PDB entry 8TWI | electron microscopy, 2.69 A resolution | chains A and C of the 3 polymer chains in the assembly

Chain A:
Name: Serine/threonine-protein phosphatase 2A 65 kDa regulatory subunit A alpha isoform
From: Homo sapiens
UniProtKB: P30153 (2AAA_HUMAN); residue numbers follow UniProt; this construct covers 9-589
Sequence (584 residues; numbered 6 to 589; the number before each row is that of its first residue):
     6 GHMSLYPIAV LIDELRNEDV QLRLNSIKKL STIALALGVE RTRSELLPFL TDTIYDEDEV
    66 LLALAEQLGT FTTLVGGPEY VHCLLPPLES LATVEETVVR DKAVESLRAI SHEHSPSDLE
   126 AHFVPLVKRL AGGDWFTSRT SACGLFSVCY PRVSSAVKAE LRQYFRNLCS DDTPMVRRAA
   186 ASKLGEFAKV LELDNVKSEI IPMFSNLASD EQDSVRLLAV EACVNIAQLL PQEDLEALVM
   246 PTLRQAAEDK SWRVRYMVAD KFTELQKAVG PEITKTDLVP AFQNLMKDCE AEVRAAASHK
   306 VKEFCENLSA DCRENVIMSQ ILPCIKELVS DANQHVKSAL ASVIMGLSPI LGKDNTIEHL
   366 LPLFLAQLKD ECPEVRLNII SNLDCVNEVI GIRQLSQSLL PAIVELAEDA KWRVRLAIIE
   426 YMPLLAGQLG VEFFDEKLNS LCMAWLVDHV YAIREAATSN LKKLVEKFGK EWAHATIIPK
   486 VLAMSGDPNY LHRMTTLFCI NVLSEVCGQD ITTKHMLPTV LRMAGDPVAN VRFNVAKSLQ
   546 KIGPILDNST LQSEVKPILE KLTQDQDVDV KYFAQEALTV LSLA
Not modelled in the structure: 6-395
Differences from the reference sequence: expression tag (6-8)
UniProt features mapped onto this chain:
  - modified residue: Lys280 (N6-acetyllysine)
  - natural variant: Val132 (V132L: In HJS2), Pro179 (P179L: In HJS2), Met180 (M180T: In HJS2; M180V: In HJS2), Arg182 (R182W: In HJS2), Arg258 (R258H: In HJS2), Val470 (V470A: In HJS2; uncertain significance), Arg498 (R498L: In HJS2)

Chain C:
Name: Serine/threonine-protein phosphatase 2A catalytic subunit alpha isoform
From: Homo sapiens
Notes: EC 3.1.3.16
UniProtKB: P67775 (PP2AA_HUMAN); numbering as in UniProt (aligned over 1-309)
Sequence (311 residues; row label = number of the first residue in the row; numbers below 1 keep their minus sign (Gly-1 is residue -1)):
    -1 GHMDEKVFTK ELDQWIEQLN ECKQLSESQV KSLCEKAKEI LTKESNVQEV RCPVTVCGDV
    59 HGQFHDLMEL FRIGGKSPDT NYLFMGDYVD RGYYSVETVT LLVALKVRYR ERITILRGNH
   119 ESRQITQVYG FYDECLRKYG NANVWKYFTD LFDYLPLTAL VDGQIFCLHG GLSPSIDTLD
   179 HIRALDRLQE VPHEGPMCDL LWSDPDDRGG WGISPRGAGY TFGQDISETF NHANGLTLVS
   239 RAHQLVMEGY NWCHDRNVVT IFSAPNYCYR CGNQAAIMEL DDTLKYSFLQ FDPAPRRGEP
   299 HVTRRTPDYF X
Not modelled in the structure: -1 to 1, 299-309
Differences from the reference sequence: expression tag (-1 to 0)
Modified residues: MLL (methyl L-leucinate) at position 309
UniProt features mapped onto this chain:
  - active site: His118 (Proton donor)
  - binding site (Mn(2+)): Asp57, His59, Asp85, Asn117, His167, His241
  - binding site (Zn(2+)): Asp57, His59, Asp85
  - binding site (Fe(3+)): Asp85, Asn117, His167, His241
  - modified residue: Tyr307 (Phosphotyrosine)
  - natural variant: Gly60 (G60V: In HJS3; uncertain significance), Asp88 (D88G: In HJS3), Gln122 (Q122H: In HJS3), Tyr127 (Y127C: In HJS3), Asp131 (D131H: In HJS3), His191 (H191R: In HJS3), Asp223 (D223H: In HJS3; D223V: In HJS3), Tyr265 (Y265C: In HJS3), Phe308 (F308FF: In HJS3)
  - mutagenesis: Asp85 (D85N: Loss of phosphatase activity)
Ion coordination: Zn2+: Asp57, His59, Asp85; Fe ion: Asp85, Asn117, His167, His241
From the paper describing this entry:
  - catalytic residues: Arg89, Arg214, Arg268 (proposed by the authors, not directly observed)

Interface between chain A and chain C:
Contacting residue pairs - 41 pairs, chain A then chain C:
  Trp417(A) with Glu67(C), hydrogen bond; Ile71(C)
  Arg418(A) with Glu67(C), salt bridge; Arg70(C); Pro293(C)
  His454(A) with Ile71(C); Leu287(C)
  Val455(A) with Ile71(C), hydrophobic
  Tyr456(A) with Arg70(C); Ile71(C), hydrogen bond (backbone-backbone); Gly73(C)
  Ala457(A) with Arg70(C), hydrogen bond (backbone-backbone)
  Pro493(A) with Asp280(C)
  Asn494(A) with Asp279(C)
  Tyr495(A) with Pro51(C), hydrophobic; Asp77(C); Thr78(C); Asn79(C), hydrogen bond (side chain-backbone); Asp280(C), hydrogen bond (backbone-side chain)
  Leu496(A) with Thr78(C); Glu277(C)
  Arg498(A) with Asp280(C), salt bridge
  Met499(A) with Asp77(C)
  Phe503(A) with Asp77(C)
  Val533(A) with Pro51(C); Asp280(C)
  Ala534(A) with Arg110(C)
  Asn535(A) with Pro76(C), hydrogen bond (side chain-backbone); Asp77(C), hydrogen bond (side chain-backbone); Asn79(C), hydrogen bond; Arg110(C)
  Phe538(A) with Pro76(C); Arg110(C)
  Asn539(A) with Asp77(C), hydrogen bond
  Lys542(A) with Asp77(C), salt bridge
  Asp572(A) with Arg110(C), salt bridge
  Asp574(A) with Tyr107(C); Arg110(C), salt bridge
  Tyr577(A) with Thr7(C); Lys8(C); Arg106(C)
Also at the interface, not in a pair above, chain A (23 interface residues in all): Phe578
Also at the interface, not in a pair above, chain C (22 interface residues in all): Phe69, Gly72, Ala292

Summary:
The interface between chain A and chain C involves 23 residues on one side and 22 on the other, with 9
hydrogen bonds and 5 salt bridges. Among the polar pairs are Arg418(A)-Glu67(C), Arg498(A)-Asp280(C) and
Lys542(A)-Asp77(C). The paper reports catalytic residues Arg89(C), Arg214(C) and Arg268(C).
Here chain A is Serine/threonine-protein phosphatase 2A 65 kDa regulatory subunit A alpha isoform and chain C
is Serine/threonine-protein phosphatase 2A catalytic subunit alpha isoform, both from Homo sapiens. Entry 8TWI
(Cryo-EM structure of the PP2A:B55-FAM122A complex, PP2Ac body) was determined by electron microscopy (same
publication as 8TWE, 8SO0 and 8TTB).
